Entry 4V20 (X-ray diffraction, 1.50 A resolution); this record covers chain A.

[Chain A]
Protein: Cellobiohydrolase
Source organism: Aspergillus fumigatus
Notes: EC 3.2.1.91
Reference sequence: Q4WM08 (CBHB_ASPFU); residues 1-440 here correspond to UniProt positions 27-466 (UniProt number = residue number + 26)
Amino-acid sequence (440 residues; row label = number of the first residue in the row):
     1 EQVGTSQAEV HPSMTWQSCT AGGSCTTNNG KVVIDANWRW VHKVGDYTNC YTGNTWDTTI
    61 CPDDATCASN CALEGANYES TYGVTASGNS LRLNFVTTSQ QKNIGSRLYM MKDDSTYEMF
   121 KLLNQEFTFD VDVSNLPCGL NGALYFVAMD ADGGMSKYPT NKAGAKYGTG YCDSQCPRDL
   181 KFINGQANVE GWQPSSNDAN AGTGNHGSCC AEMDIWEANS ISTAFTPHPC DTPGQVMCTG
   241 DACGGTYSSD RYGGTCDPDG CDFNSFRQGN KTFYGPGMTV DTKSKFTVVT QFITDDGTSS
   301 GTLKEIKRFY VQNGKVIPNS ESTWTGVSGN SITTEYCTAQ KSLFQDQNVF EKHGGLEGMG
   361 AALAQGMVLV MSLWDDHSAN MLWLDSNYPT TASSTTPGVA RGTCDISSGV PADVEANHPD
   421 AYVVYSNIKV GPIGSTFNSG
Modified positions: E1 (pyroglutamic acid; PCA)
Disulfides: C19-C25, C50-C71, C61-C67, C138-C404, C172-C210, C176-C209, C230-C256, C238-C243, C261-C337
Covalently attached groups: N-acetylglucosamine (NAG) linked to N270
Bound ions: Zn2+ site 1: D375, H377; Zn2+ site 2 near H418 (its only coordinating residue here)
UniProt features mapped onto this chain:
  - region: T436 to G440 (Thr-rich linker)
  - active site: E212 (Nucleophile), E217 (Proton donor)
  - glycosylation: N270 (N-linked (GlcNAc...) asparagine)

[Overview]
Covalently linked N-acetylglucosamine: at N270. The Zn2+ site 1 is built by D375 and H377. UniProt lists
active-site residues E212 and E217.
Chain A is Cellobiohydrolase (Aspergillus fumigatus); the structure, The 3-D structure of the
cellobiohydrolase, Cel7A, from Aspergillus fumigatus, disaccharide complex, was determined by X-ray
diffraction, deposited together with 4V1Z.
